Entry 7M3G (electron microscopy, 2.50 A resolution); this record covers chains B and D of the 4 polymer chains in the assembly.

[Chain B]
Molecule: Extracellular calcium-sensing receptor
From: Homo sapiens
UniProtKB: P41180 (CASR_HUMAN); residue numbers follow UniProt; this construct covers 20-894
Chain sequence (902 residues; numbered -7 to 894; the number before each row is that of its first residue; numbers below 1 keep their minus sign (Met-7 is residue -7)):
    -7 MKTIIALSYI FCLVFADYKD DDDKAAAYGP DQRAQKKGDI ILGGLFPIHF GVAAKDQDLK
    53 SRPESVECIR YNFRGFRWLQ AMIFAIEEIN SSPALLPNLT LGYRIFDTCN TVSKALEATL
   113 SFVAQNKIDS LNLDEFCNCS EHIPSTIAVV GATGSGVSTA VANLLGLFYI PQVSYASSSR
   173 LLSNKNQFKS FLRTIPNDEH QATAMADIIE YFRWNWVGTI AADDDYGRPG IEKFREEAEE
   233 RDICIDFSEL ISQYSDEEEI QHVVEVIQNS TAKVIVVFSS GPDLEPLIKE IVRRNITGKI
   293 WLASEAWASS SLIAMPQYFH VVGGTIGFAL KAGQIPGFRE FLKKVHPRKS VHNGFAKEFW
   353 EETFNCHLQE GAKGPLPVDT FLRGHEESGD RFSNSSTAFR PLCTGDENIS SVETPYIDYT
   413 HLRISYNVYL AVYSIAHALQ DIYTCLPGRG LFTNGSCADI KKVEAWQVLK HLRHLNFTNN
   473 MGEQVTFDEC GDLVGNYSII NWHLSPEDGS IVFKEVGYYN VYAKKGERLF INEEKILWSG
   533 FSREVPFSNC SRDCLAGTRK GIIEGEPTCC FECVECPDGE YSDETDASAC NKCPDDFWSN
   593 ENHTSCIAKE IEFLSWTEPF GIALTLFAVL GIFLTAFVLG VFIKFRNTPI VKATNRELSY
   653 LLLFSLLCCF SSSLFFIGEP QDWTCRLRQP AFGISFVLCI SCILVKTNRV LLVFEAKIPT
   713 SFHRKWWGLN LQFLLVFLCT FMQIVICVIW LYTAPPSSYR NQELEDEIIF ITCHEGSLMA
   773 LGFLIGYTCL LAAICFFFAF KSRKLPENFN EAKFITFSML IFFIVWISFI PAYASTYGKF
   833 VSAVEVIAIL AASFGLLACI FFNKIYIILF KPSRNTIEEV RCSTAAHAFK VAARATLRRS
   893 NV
Not modelled in the structure: -7 to 19, 126-130, 364-390, 707-721, 871-894
Sequence notes: initiating methionine (-7); expression tag (-6 to 19)
Disulfide bonds: Cys60-Cys101, Cys236-Cys561, Cys358-Cys395, Cys437-Cys449, Cys542-Cys562, Cys546-Cys565, Cys568-Cys582, Cys585-Cys598, Cys677-Cys765
Covalent attachments: N-acetylglucosamine (NAG) linked to Asn261, Asn468, Asn488, Asn541, Asn594
Metal / ion sites: Ca2+ site 1: Ile81, Ser84, Leu87, Leu88; Ca2+ site 2: Asp234 (shared with 1 residue of chain A); Ca2+ site 3 near Gly557 (its only coordinating residue here)
Ligand contacts:
  - Evocalcet (H43; 2-[4-[(3S)-3-[[(1R)-1-naphthalen-1-ylethyl]amino]pyrrolidin-1-yl]phenyl]ethanoic acid): Gln681, Phe684, Gly685, Glu767, Leu770, Leu773, Leu776, Ile777, Thr780, Trp818, Tyr825, Glu837, Ile841
  - tryptophan (TRP): Arg66, Trp70, Thr145, Gly146, Ser147, Ala168, Ser169, Ser170, Tyr218, Glu297, Ala298, Ile416
Swiss-Prot annotation at these positions:
  - region: Phe637 to Arg648 (Intracellular loop 1 (ICL1)), Thr699 to Asn722 (Intracellular loop 2 (ICL2)), Phe790 to Lys805 (Intracellular loop 3 (ICL3)), Arg890 to Val894 (Arginine-rich retention motif)
  - binding site (phosphate): Arg66 to Trp70, Arg415 to Ser417
  - binding site (Ca(2+)): Ile81, Ser84, Leu87, Leu88, Thr100, Thr145, Ser170, Pro188, Asp190, Glu231, Asp234, Glu297, Tyr489, Gly557
  - binding site (L-tryptophan): Ser147, Ala168, Ser170, Glu297
  - binding site (spermine): Asp238, Ser240
  - site: Cys482 (Important for ability of agonist AMG 416 to activate G-protein-coupled receptor activity)
  - modified residue: Thr888 (Phosphothreonine), Ser892 (Phosphoserine)
  - glycosylation (N-linked (GlcNAc...) asparagine): Asn90, Asn130, Asn261, Asn287, Asn386, Asn400, Asn446, Asn468, Asn488, Asn541, Asn594
  - natural variant: Gly21 (G21R: In HHC1), Gln27 (Q27R: Found in a patient with primary hyperparathyroidism detected at adulthood), Lys29 (K29E: In HYPOC1), Pro39 (P39A: In HHC1), Phe42 (F42S: In HHC1), Lys47 (K47N: In HYPOC1), Ser53 (S53P: In HHC1), Pro55 (P55L: In HHC1), Arg62 (R62M: In HHC1), Arg66 (R66C: In HHC1; R66H: In HHC1), Ile81 (I81M: In HHC1), Thr100 (T100I: In NSHPT), 84 further natural variant entries in UniProt
  - mutagenesis: Lys29 (K29A/N/E/D: Increased calcium sensitivity; K29R: Does not affect calcium sensitivity), Leu51 (L51A: Decreased calcium-induced G-protein-coupled receptor activity), Arg69 (R69E: Abolishes G-protein coupled receptor signaling pathway), Trp70 (W70A: Abolished calcium-induced G-protein-coupled receptor activity), Asn102 (N102I: Abolishes G-protein coupled receptor activity), Thr145 (T145A: Abolished calcium-induced G-protein-coupled receptor activity; T145I: Reduced calcium-induced G-protein-coupled receptor activity), Ser147 (S147A: Abolished calcium-induced G-protein-coupled receptor activity), Ser170 (S170A: Abolished calcium-induced G-protein-coupled receptor activity; S170K: Reduced calcium-induced G-protein-coupled receptor activity), Asp190 (D190A: Reduced calcium-induced G-protein-coupled receptor activity; D190K: Reduced calcium-induced G-protein-coupled receptor activity), Gln193 (Q193A: Reduced calcium-induced G-protein-coupled receptor activity), Asp216 (D216A: Strongly reduced calcium-induced G-protein-coupled receptor activity), Tyr218 (Y218A: Abolished calcium-induced G-protein-coupled receptor activity; Y218S: Abolished calcium-induced G-protein-coupled receptor activity), 34 further mutagenesis entries in UniProt
Reported in the primary citation:
  - disease-associated variants - R752C, F809L: decreased signaling (citing earlier work)
  - binding site for etelcalcetide: Glu228, Glu241, Asp248, Glu251, Cys482
  - binding site for etelcalcetide (chain D): Cys482
  - contacts within the chain: Leu756-Tyr829, Glu757-Tyr829, Glu610-Lys831
  - binding site for Evocalcet: Gln681, Phe684, Ile777, Trp818, Tyr825, Glu837
  - mutagenesis - P823A: abolished signaling in response to Ca2+ (citing earlier work)
  - disease-associated variants - F821L, A824P: increased signaling (citing earlier work)
  - mutagenesis - C781W/I822W: increased signaling
  - mutagenesis - L773W/V833W: decreased signaling
  - mutagenesis - F821A: decreased signaling in response to NAM (citing earlier work)
  - mutagenesis - F821A: increased signaling in response to PAM (citing earlier work)
  - mutagenesis - Q681A: decreased signaling in response to cinacalcet
  - mutagenesis - F684A, W818A, E837A: decreased signaling in response to cinacalcet (citing earlier work)
  - mutagenesis - Q681A: decreased signaling in response to NPS-2143
  - mutagenesis - E837A: decreased signaling in response to NPS-2143 (citing earlier work)

[Chain D]
Molecule: etelcalcetide
Chain sequence (9 residues; row label = number of the first residue in the row):
     1 XCARRRARX
Modified residues: ACE (acetyl group) at position 1, NH2 (amino group) at position 9; Cys2 (D-cysteine; DCY); Ala3, Ala7 (D-alanine; DAL); Arg4, Arg5, Arg6, Arg8 (D-arginine; DAR)

[Chain B / chain D interface]
Inter-chain disulfides: Cys482(B)-Cys2(D)
Pairs across the interface - 20 pairs, chain B then chain D:
  Arg172(B) - Arg5(D)
  Arg172(B) - Arg6(D)
  Arg172(B) - Arg8(D)  hydrogen bond (side chain-backbone)
  Ser175(B) - Cys2(D)
  Ser175(B) - Arg6(D)
  Asn189(B) - Arg6(D)
  Glu191(B) - Arg6(D)
  Glu191(B) - Ala7(D)
  Glu191(B) - Arg8(D)
  Glu191(B) - NH2_9(D)  hydrogen bond (side chain-backbone)
  Lys225(B) - Ala7(D)  hydrogen bond (side chain-backbone)
  Lys225(B) - NH2_9(D)
  Glu228(B) - Arg8(D)
  Glu228(B) - NH2_9(D)
  Asp480(B) - Arg6(D)
  Glu481(B) - Cys2(D)
  Cys482(B) - Cys2(D)  disulfide
  Cys482(B) - Ala3(D)
  Cys482(B) - Arg6(D)
  Asp484(B) - Arg6(D)

[Summary]
10 residues of chain B face 7 of chain D across their interface, with 1 disulfide bond and 3 hydrogen bonds.
Polar pairs include Arg172(B)-Arg8(D), Glu191(B)-NH2_9(D) and Lys225(B)-Ala7(D). From the paper: a binding
site for Evocalcet at Gln681(B), Phe684(B) and Ile777(B) among others; Q681A, F684A and W818A of chain B,
among others, reduce signaling in response to cinacalcet; 12 substitutions were tested in all.
Chain B is Extracellular calcium-sensing receptor (Homo sapiens) and chain D is etelcalcetide; the structure,
Asymmetric Activation of the Calcium Sensing Receptor Homodimer, was determined by electron microscopy,
deposited together with 7M3E, 7M3F and 7M3J.
